8TJP - chains A and B; structure by electron microscopy, 3.71 A resolution.

== Chain A (and B) ==
Molecule: EryAII
Organism: Saccharopolyspora erythraea
Notes: fragment: KS-AT core of DEBS Module 3; chain B of this document is another copy of the same molecule, construct and numbering; everything in this record applies to it too
UniProt: Q5UNP5 (Q5UNP5_SACER); residues 3-923 here correspond to UniProt positions 2-922 (UniProt number = residue number - 1)
Amino-acid sequence (941 residues; row label = number of the first residue in the row):
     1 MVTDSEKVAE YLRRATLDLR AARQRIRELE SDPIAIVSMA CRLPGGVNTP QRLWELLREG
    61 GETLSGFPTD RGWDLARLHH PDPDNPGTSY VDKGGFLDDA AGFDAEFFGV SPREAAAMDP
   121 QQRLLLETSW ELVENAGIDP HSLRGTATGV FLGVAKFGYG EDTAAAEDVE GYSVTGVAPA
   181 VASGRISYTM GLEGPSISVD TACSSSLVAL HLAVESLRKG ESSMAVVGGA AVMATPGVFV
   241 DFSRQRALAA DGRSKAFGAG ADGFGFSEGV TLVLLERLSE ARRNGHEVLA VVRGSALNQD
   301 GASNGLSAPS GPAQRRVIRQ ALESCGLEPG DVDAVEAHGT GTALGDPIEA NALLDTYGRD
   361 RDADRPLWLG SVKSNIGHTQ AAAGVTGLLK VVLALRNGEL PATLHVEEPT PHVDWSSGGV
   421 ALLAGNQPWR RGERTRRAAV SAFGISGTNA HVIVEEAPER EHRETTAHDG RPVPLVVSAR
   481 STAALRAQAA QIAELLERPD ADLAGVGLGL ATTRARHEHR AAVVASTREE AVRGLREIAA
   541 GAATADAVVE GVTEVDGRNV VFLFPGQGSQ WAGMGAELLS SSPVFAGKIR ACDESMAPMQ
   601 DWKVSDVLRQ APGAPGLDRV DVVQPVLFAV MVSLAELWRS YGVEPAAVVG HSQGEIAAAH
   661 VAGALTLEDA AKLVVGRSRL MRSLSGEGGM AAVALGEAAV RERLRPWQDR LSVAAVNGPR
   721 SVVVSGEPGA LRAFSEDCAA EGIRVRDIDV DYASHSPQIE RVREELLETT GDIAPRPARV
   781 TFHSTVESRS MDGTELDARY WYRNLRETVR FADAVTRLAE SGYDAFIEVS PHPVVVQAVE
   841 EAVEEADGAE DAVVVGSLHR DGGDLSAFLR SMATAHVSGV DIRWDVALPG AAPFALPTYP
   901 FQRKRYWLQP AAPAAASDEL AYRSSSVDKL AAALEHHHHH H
Disordered / not traced: 1, 461-468, 694-695, 710-712, 911-941
Construct notes: expression tag (1-2, 924-941)

== How chain A and chain B interact ==
Pairs across the interface (77; chain A residue first):
  Val8(A) with Val8(B), hydrophobic
  Leu12(A) with Leu12(B), hydrophobic
  Asp18(A) with Leu19(B)
  Leu19(A) with Asp18(B); Leu19(B)
  Ala22(A) with Ala22(B), hydrophobic; Ile26(B)
  Arg25(A) with Glu30(B), salt bridge
  Ile26(A) with Ala22(B); Ile26(B), hydrophobic
  Glu30(A) with Arg25(B), salt bridge; Leu29(B)
  Glu161(A) with Glu161(B)
  Asp168(A) with Arg244(B)
  Val169(A) with Gln245(B)
  Gly171(A) with Gln245(B)
  Val174(A) with Asp241(B)
  Thr175(A) with Leu306(B)
  Ala180(A) with Asp200(B), hydrogen bond (backbone-side chain); Thr201(B); Ala202(B); Ser446(B)
  Gly184(A) with Ser446(B)
  Arg185(A) with Leu306(B)
  Ser187(A) with Gln299(B)
  Tyr188(A) with Ala302(B); Ser303(B); Gly305(B); Leu306(B)
  Gly191(A) with Ala302(B)
  Leu192(A) with Gln299(B); Gly301(B)
  Glu193(A) with Asn298(B); Gln299(B), hydrogen bond (backbone-backbone); Arg316(B), salt bridge
  Gly194(A) with Gln299(B)
  Ser196(A) with Thr201(B); Gln299(B); Thr448(B), hydrogen bond (backbone-side chain)
  Ile197(A) with Thr201(B)
  Ser198(A) with Val199(B); Asp200(B), hydrogen bond (backbone-backbone); Thr201(B)
  Val199(A) with Ser198(B)
  Asp200(A) with Ala180(B); Ser198(B), hydrogen bond (backbone-backbone)
  Thr201(A) with Ala180(B); Ser196(B)
  Ala202(A) with Ala180(B)
  His211(A) with Lys219(B); Glu221(B), salt bridge
  Glu215(A) with Glu215(B); Lys219(B), salt bridge
  Lys219(A) with Leu29(B), hydrogen bond (side chain-backbone)
  Glu221(A) with His211(B), salt bridge; Leu297(B)
  Asp241(A) with Ser173(B); Val174(B)
  Arg244(A) with Asp168(B)
  Gln245(A) with Val169(B); Gly171(B)
  Asn298(A) with Glu193(B)
  Gln299(A) with Ser187(B); Leu192(B); Glu193(B), hydrogen bond (backbone-backbone); Gly194(B); Ser196(B)
  Gly301(A) with Leu192(B)
  Ala302(A) with Tyr188(B); Gly191(B)
  Ser303(A) with Tyr188(B)
  Gly305(A) with Tyr188(B)
  Leu306(A) with Arg185(B); Tyr188(B)
  Arg316(A) with Glu193(B), salt bridge
  Ser446(A) with Gly184(B)
  Thr448(A) with Ser196(B), hydrogen bond (side chain-backbone)
Also at the interface, not in a pair above, chain A (58 interface residues in all): Ala15, Arg23, Leu29, Lys156, Glu170, Pro179, Val181, Pro195, Val208, Leu212, Leu297
Also at the interface, not in a pair above, chain B (58 interface residues in all): Tyr11, Ala15, Lys156, Glu170, Pro179, Val181, Pro195, Ile197, Val208, Leu212

== In short ==
The chain A/chain B interface involves 58 residues from each chain, with 8 hydrogen bonds and 7 salt bridges.
Polar pairs include Arg25(A)-Glu30(B), Glu193(A)-Arg316(B) and His211(A)-Glu221(B).
Both chains are EryAII (Saccharopolyspora erythraea). Entry 8TJP (KS-AT core of 6-deoxyerythronolide B
synthase (DEBS) Module 3 crosslinked with its elongation ACP partner) was determined by electron microscopy
together with 8TPW, 8TPX, 8TKO, 8TJN and 8TJO from the same study.
